PDB entry 8F88 | X-ray diffraction, 3.10 A resolution | chains A and E

[Chain A]
Name: Tyrosine-protein phosphatase non-receptor type 1
From: Homo sapiens
Notes: EC 3.1.3.48
Reference sequence: P18031 (PTN1_HUMAN); numbering as in UniProt (aligned over 1-321)
Sequence (321 residues; numbered 1 to 321; the number before each row is that of its first residue):
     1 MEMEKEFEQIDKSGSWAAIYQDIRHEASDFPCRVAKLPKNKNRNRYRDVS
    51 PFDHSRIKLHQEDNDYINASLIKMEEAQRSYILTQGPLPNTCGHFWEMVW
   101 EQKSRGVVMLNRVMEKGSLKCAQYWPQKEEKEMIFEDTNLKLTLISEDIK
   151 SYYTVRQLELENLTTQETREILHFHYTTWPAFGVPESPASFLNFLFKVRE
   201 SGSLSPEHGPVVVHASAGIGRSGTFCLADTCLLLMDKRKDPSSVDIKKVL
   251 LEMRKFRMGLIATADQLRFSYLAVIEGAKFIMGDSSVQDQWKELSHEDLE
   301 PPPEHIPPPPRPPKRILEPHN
Unresolved in the structure: 1-2, 299-321
Construct notes: engineered mutation Ala181 (Asp in P18031), Ala215 (Cys in P18031), Ala262 (Gln in P18031)
Curated features (UniProtKB/Swiss-Prot):
  - modified residue: Met1 (N-acetylmethionine), Tyr20 (Phosphotyrosine), Ser50 (Phosphoserine), Tyr66 (Phosphotyrosine), Ser242 (Phosphoserine), Ser243 (Phosphoserine)
  - mutagenesis: Ser50 (S50A/D: No phosphorylation)
From the paper describing this entry:
  - mutagenesis - D181A/C215A/Q262A: abolished catalytic activity
  - specificity-determining residues: Arg47

[Chain E]
Name: Tyrosine-protein kinase JAK2
Notes: EC 2.7.10.2
Reference sequence: O60674 (JAK2_HUMAN); residues 1155-1170 here correspond to UniProt positions 1000-1015 (UniProt number = residue number - 155)
Sequence (16 residues; each row starts with the number of its first residue):
  1155 VLPQDKEYYKVKEPGE
Unresolved in the structure: 1155-1159, 1166-1170
Modified residues: Tyr1163 (O-phosphotyrosine; PTR)
Curated features (UniProtKB/Swiss-Prot):
  - modified residue (Phosphotyrosine): Tyr1162, Tyr1163

[Chain A / chain E interface]
Contacting residue pairs - 14 pairs, chain A then chain E:
  Tyr46(A) with Glu1161(E); Tyr1163(E)
  Arg47(A) with Glu1161(E), hydrogen bond (backbone-backbone)
  Asp48(A) with Tyr1162(E); Tyr1163(E), hydrogen bond (side chain-backbone); Lys1164(E)
  Phe182(A) with Tyr1163(E)
  Ala215(A) with Tyr1163(E)
  Ser216(A) with Tyr1163(E)
  Ala217(A) with Tyr1163(E)
  Gly218(A) with Tyr1163(E)
  Ile219(A) with Tyr1163(E)
  Gly220(A) with Tyr1163(E)
  Arg221(A) with Tyr1163(E)
Interface residues without a listed pair, chain A (12 interface residues in all): Val49
Interface residues without a listed pair, chain E (5 interface residues in all): Lys1160

[Overview]
The interface between chain A and chain E involves 12 residues on one side and 5 on the other; the contacts
include 2 hydrogen bonds. Polar contacts include Asp48(A)-Tyr1163(E) and Arg47(A)-Glu1161(E). Curated
annotation (UniProt) lists one mutagenesis site on chain A. The paper reports that D181A/C215A/Q262A of chain
A abolish catalytic activity; the specificity determinant Arg47(A).
Chain A is Tyrosine-protein phosphatase non-receptor type 1 (Homo sapiens) and chain E is Tyrosine-protein
kinase JAK2; the structure, Crystal structure of PTP1B D181A/Q262A/C215A phosphatase domain with
monophosphorylated JAK2 activation loop phosphopeptide, was determined by X-ray diffraction together with
8EXJ, 8EXK, 8EXM, 8EXN, 8EYA, 8EYB and 8EYC from the same study.
